PDB entry 6PTV | X-ray diffraction, 1.85 A resolution | chains A and B of the 3 polymer chains in the assembly

[Chain A (and B)]
Protein: Beta sliding clamp
Source organism: Rickettsia rickettsii (strain Sheila Smith)
Notes: chain B of this document is another copy of the same molecule, construct and numbering; everything in this record applies to it too
UniProt: A0A0H3AWV3 (A0A0H3AWV3_RICRS); numbering as in UniProt (aligned over 1-379)
Chain sequence (387 residues; numbered -7 to 379; the number before each row is that of its first residue; numbers below 1 keep their minus sign (Met-7 is residue -7)):
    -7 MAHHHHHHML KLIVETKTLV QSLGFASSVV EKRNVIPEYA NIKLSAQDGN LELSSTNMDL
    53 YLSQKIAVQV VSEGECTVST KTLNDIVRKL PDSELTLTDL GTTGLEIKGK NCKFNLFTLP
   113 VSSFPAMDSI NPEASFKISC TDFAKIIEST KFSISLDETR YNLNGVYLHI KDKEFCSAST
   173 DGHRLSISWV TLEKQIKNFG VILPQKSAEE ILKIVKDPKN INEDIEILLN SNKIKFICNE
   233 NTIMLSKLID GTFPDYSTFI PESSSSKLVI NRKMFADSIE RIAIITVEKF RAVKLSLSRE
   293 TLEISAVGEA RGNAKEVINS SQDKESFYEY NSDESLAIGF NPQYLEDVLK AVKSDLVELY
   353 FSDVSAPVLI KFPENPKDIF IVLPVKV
Not modelled in the structure: -7 to -1 (chain B: -7 to -2, 24-28)
Construct notes: initiating methionine (-7); expression tag (-6 to 0); conflict Ile373 (Val in A0A0H3AWV3), Leu375 (Met in A0A0H3AWV3)

[Chain A / chain B interface]
Residue-residue contacts (49; chain A residue first):
  Thr74(A) with Ile277(B); Arg303(B), hydrogen bond
  Asp77(A) with Ile276(B)
  Ile78(A) with Ile276(B), hydrophobic
  Lys81(A) with Arg273(B); Ile276(B)
  Leu82(A) with Arg273(B)
  Pro83(A) with Arg273(B)
  Asn103(A) with Glu308(B); Val309(B), hydrogen bond (backbone-backbone)
  Cys104(A) with Ile274(B), hydrophobic; Lys307(B); Glu308(B)
  Lys105(A) with Ala306(B); Lys307(B), hydrogen bond (backbone-backbone)
  Phe106(A) with Arg273(B); Asn305(B); Ala306(B), hydrophobic
  Asn107(A) with Gly304(B); Asn305(B), hydrogen bond
  Leu108(A) with Arg303(B)
  Phe109(A) with Ala302(B); Arg303(B), hydrogen bond (backbone-backbone); Gly304(B)
  Glu272(A) with Lys81(B), salt bridge
  Arg273(A) with Lys81(B); Leu82(B); Pro83(B); Phe106(B)
  Ile274(A) with Cys104(B), hydrophobic
  Ile276(A) with Asp77(B); Ile78(B), hydrophobic; Lys81(B)
  Ala302(A) with Phe109(B)
  Arg303(A) with Thr74(B), hydrogen bond; Asn107(B); Leu108(B); Phe109(B), hydrogen bond (backbone-backbone)
  Gly304(A) with Asn107(B); Phe109(B)
  Asn305(A) with Phe106(B); Asn107(B), hydrogen bond
  Ala306(A) with Lys105(B); Phe106(B), hydrophobic
  Lys307(A) with Cys104(B); Lys105(B), hydrogen bond (backbone-backbone)
  Glu308(A) with Asn103(B); Cys104(B)
  Val309(A) with Asn103(B), hydrogen bond (backbone-backbone)
Interface residues without a listed pair, chain A (27 interface residues in all): Ile277, Gly300
Interface residues without a listed pair, chain B (27 interface residues in all): Glu272, Gly300

[Summary]
The chain A/chain B interface involves 27 residues from each chain; the contacts include 10 hydrogen bonds and
1 salt bridge. Polar pairs include Glu272(A)-Lys81(B), Thr74(A)-Arg303(B) and Asn107(A)-Asn305(B).
Both chains are Beta sliding clamp (Rickettsia rickettsii (strain Sheila Smith)). Entry 6PTV (Crystal
structure of a DnaN sliding clamp (DNA polymerase III subunit beta) from Rickettsia rickettsii bound ...) was
determined by X-ray diffraction.
